Entry 7PBE (X-ray diffraction, 3.00 A resolution); this record covers chains A and D of the 5 polymer chains in the assembly.

== Chain A ==
Protein: MHC class I antigen
Source organism: Homo sapiens
UniProtKB: A0A5B8RNS7 (A0A5B8RNS7_HUMAN); residues 1-276 here correspond to UniProt positions 25-300 (UniProt number = residue number + 24)
Chain sequence (276 residues; row label = number of the first residue in the row):
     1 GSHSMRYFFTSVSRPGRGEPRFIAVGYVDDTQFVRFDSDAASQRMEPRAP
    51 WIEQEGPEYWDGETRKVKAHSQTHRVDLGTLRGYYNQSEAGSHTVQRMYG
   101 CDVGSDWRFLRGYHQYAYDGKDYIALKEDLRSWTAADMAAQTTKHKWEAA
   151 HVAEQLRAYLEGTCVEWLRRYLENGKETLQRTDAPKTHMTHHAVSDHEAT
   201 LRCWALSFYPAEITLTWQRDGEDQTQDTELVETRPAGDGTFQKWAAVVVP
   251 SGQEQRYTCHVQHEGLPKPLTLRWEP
Disulfides: Cys101-Cys164, Cys203-Cys259

== Chain D ==
Protein: Human T-cell Receptor YLQ36, alpha chain
Source organism: Homo sapiens
Chain sequence (203 residues; numbered 1 to 203; the number before each row is that of its first residue):
     1 RKEVEQDPGPFNVPEGATVAFNCTYSNSASQSFFWYRQDCRLEPKLIMSV
    51 YSSGNEDGRFTAQLNRASQYISLLIRDSKLSDSATYLCVVNINTDKLIFG
   101 TGTRLQVFPNIQNPDPAVYQLRDSKSSDKSVCLFTDFDSQTNVSQSKDSD
   151 VYITDKCVLDMRSMDFKSNSAVAWSNKSDFACANAFNNSIIPEDTFFPSP
   201 ESS
Unresolved in the structure: 1-2, 202-203
Disulfides: Cys23-Cys88, Cys132-Cys182

== How chain A and chain D interact ==
Contacting residue pairs (10):
  Lys66(A) - Asn93(D)
  His151(A) - Tyr51(D)
  Glu154(A) - Arg66(D)
  Gln155(A) - Gln31(D)  hydrogen bond (backbone-side chain)
  Gln155(A) - Ser32(D)  hydrogen bond
  Ala158(A) - Gln31(D)
  Ala158(A) - Arg66(D)
  Tyr159(A) - Gln31(D)
  Thr163(A) - Ser28(D)
  Thr163(A) - Ala29(D)
Interface residues without a listed pair, chain A (12 interface residues in all): Arg65, Ala69, Leu156, Arg157, Glu166
Interface residues without a listed pair, chain D (11 interface residues in all): Ser30, Ser52, Thr94, Asp95
Interface features reported in the paper:
  - specific contacts: Gln155(A)-Ser32(D)

== In short ==
The interface between chain A and chain D involves 12 residues on one side and 11 on the other; the contacts
include 2 hydrogen bonds. Polar pairs include Gln155(A)-Gln31(D) and Gln155(A)-Ser32(D). The authors report a
contact between Gln155(A) and Ser32(D).
Chain A is MHC class I antigen and chain D is Human T-cell Receptor YLQ36, alpha chain, both from Homo
sapiens; the structure, Emergence of immune escape at dominant SARS-CoV-2 killer T-cell epitope, was
determined by X-ray diffraction (same publication as 7P3D and 7P3E).
